5TDV - chains A and C of the 8 polymer chains in the assembly; structure by X-ray diffraction, 2.00 A resolution.

[Chain A]
Name: Toluene-4-monooxygenase system protein A
Organism: Pseudomonas mendocina
Notes: EC 1.14.13.-
UniProt: Q00456 (TMOA_PSEME); residues 1-500 here = UniProt positions 1-500
Sequence (500 residues; each row starts with the number of its first residue):
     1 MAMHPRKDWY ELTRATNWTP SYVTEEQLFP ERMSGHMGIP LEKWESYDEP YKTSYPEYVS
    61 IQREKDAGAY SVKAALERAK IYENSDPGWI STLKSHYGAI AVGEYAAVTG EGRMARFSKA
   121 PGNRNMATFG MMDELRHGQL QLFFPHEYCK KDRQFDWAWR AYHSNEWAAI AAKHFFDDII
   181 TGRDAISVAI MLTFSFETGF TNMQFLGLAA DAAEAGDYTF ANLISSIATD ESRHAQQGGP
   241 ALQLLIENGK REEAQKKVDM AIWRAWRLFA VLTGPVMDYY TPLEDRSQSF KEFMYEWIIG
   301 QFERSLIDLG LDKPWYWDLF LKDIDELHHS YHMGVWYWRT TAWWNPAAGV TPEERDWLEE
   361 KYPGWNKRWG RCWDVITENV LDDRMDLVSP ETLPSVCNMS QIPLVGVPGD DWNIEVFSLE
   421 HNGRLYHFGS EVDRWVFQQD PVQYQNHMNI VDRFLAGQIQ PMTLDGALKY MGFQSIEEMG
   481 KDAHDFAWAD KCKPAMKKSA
Disordered / not traced: 1, 493-500
Differences from the reference sequence: engineered mutation Ala228 (Gln in Q00456); conflict Trp336 (Leu in Q00456), Tyr337 (Asp in Q00456), Asp382 (Asn in Q00456), Asp465 (Glu in Q00456)
Ion coordination: Fe ion site 1: Glu104, Glu134, His137, Glu231 (together with peroxide ion); Fe ion site 2: Glu134, Glu197, Glu231, His234 (together with peroxide ion)
Ligand contacts: peroxide ion (PER): Glu104, Ala107, Glu134, Leu192, Phe196, Glu197, Glu231
Swiss-Prot annotation at these positions:
  - binding site (Fe cation): Glu104, Glu134, His137, Glu197, Glu231, His234
  - mutagenesis: Gly103 (G103L: Increases production of m-cresol, instread of p-cresol), Thr201 (T201A: Strongly increases consumption of dioxygen in the absence of bound substrate)

[Chain C]
Name: Toluene-4-monooxygenase system protein B
Organism: Pseudomonas mendocina
Notes: EC 1.14.13.-
UniProt: Q00457 (TMOB_PSEME); residue numbers follow UniProt; this construct covers 1-84
Sequence (84 residues; numbered 1 to 84; the number before each row is that of its first residue):
     1 MSAFPVHAAF EKDFLVQLVV VDLNDSMDQV AEKVAYHCVN RRVAPREGVM RVRKHRSTEL
    61 FPRDMTIAES GLNPTEVIDV VFEE
Disordered / not traced: 1, 84

[Interface between chain A and chain C]
Contacting residue pairs (63):
  Ser330(A) - Phe14(C)
  Met333(A) - Phe14(C)  hydrophobic
  Gly334(A) - Phe14(C)
  Tyr337(A) - Arg41(C)  hydrogen bond
  Tyr337(A) - Arg42(C)
  Trp338(A) - Leu15(C)  hydrophobic
  Trp338(A) - Gln17(C)
  Cys372(A) - Arg42(C)  hydrogen bond (side chain-backbone)
  Val375(A) - Asn40(C)
  Val375(A) - Arg41(C)
  Val375(A) - Arg42(C)
  Val375(A) - Val43(C)
  Val375(A) - Ala44(C)
  Ile376(A) - Arg41(C)
  Asn379(A) - Asn40(C)  hydrogen bond (side chain-backbone)
  Asp386(A) - Arg41(C)  hydrogen bond (backbone-side chain)
  Leu387(A) - Asn40(C)
  Leu387(A) - Arg41(C)
  Ser389(A) - Arg41(C)  hydrogen bond (backbone-side chain)
  Glu391(A) - Tyr36(C)  hydrogen bond
  Glu391(A) - His37(C)
  Glu391(A) - Arg41(C)  salt bridge
  Thr392(A) - Gln17(C)
  Thr392(A) - Leu18(C)  hydrogen bond (side chain-backbone)
  Thr392(A) - His37(C)
  Leu393(A) - Gln17(C)
  Leu393(A) - Leu18(C)  hydrogen bond (backbone-backbone)
  Pro394(A) - Leu15(C)  hydrophobic
  Pro394(A) - Val16(C)
  Ser395(A) - His7(C)  hydrogen bond
  Ser395(A) - Val16(C)  hydrogen bond (backbone-backbone)
  Ser395(A) - Gln17(C)  hydrogen bond (side chain-backbone)
  Ser395(A) - Leu18(C)  hydrogen bond (side chain-backbone)
  Leu404(A) - Leu15(C)
  Leu404(A) - Val16(C)  hydrogen bond (backbone-backbone)
  Val405(A) - Phe14(C)
  Gly406(A) - Phe14(C)  hydrogen bond (backbone-backbone)
  Pro408(A) - Lys12(C)
  Pro408(A) - Asp13(C)
  Pro408(A) - Phe14(C)  hydrophobic
  Gly409(A) - Lys12(C)  hydrogen bond (backbone-backbone)
  Trp412(A) - Phe10(C)
  Trp412(A) - Glu11(C)
  Trp412(A) - Lys12(C)
  Trp412(A) - Asp13(C)  hydrogen bond (side chain-backbone)
  Trp412(A) - Val81(C)  hydrophobic
  Asn413(A) - Arg56(C)  hydrogen bond
  Ile414(A) - Ala9(C)  hydrophobic
  Ile414(A) - Phe14(C)
  Ile414(A) - Leu15(C)
  Ile414(A) - Val16(C)  hydrophobic
  Ile414(A) - His55(C)  hydrogen bond (backbone-side chain)
  Ile414(A) - Arg56(C)  hydrogen bond (backbone-side chain)
  Glu415(A) - His55(C)
  Glu415(A) - Arg56(C)  salt bridge
  Val416(A) - Val16(C)  hydrophobic
  Val416(A) - His55(C)
  Leu425(A) - Thr75(C)
  His427(A) - His7(C)
  His427(A) - Thr75(C)  hydrogen bond (side chain-backbone)
  His427(A) - Val77(C)
  Leu455(A) - Pro5(C)  hydrophobic
  Leu455(A) - Thr75(C)
Also at the interface, not in a pair above, chain A (36 interface residues in all): Arg371, Pro390, Val407, Ser418, Val451, Phe454
Also at the interface, not in a pair above, chain C (27 interface residues in all): Arg53, Glu76, Asp79

[In short]
Chain A and chain C form an interface of 36 and 27 residues respectively; the contacts include 20 hydrogen
bonds and 2 salt bridges. Polar contacts include Glu391(A)-Arg41(C), Glu415(A)-Arg56(C) and
Tyr337(A)-Arg41(C). Ligands of chain A: peroxide ion.
Here chain A is Toluene-4-monooxygenase system protein A and chain C is Toluene-4-monooxygenase system protein
B, both from Pseudomonas mendocina. Entry 5TDV (Intermediate O2 diiron complex in the Q228A variant of Toluene
4-moonoxygenase (T4moHD)) was determined by X-ray diffraction (same publication as 5TDS, 5TDT and 5TDU).
